PDB entry 3AI2 | X-ray diffraction, 1.90 A resolution | chains B and D of the 4 polymer chains in the assembly

[Chain B (and D)]
Molecule: NADPH-sorbose reductase
Organism: Gluconobacter frateurii
Notes: EC 1.1.1.289; chain D of this document is another copy of the same molecule, construct and numbering; everything in this record applies to it too
UniProtKB: A4PB64 (A4PB64_9PROT); residues 1-263 here = UniProt positions 1-263
Sequence (263 residues; numbered 1 to 263; the number before each row is that of its first residue):
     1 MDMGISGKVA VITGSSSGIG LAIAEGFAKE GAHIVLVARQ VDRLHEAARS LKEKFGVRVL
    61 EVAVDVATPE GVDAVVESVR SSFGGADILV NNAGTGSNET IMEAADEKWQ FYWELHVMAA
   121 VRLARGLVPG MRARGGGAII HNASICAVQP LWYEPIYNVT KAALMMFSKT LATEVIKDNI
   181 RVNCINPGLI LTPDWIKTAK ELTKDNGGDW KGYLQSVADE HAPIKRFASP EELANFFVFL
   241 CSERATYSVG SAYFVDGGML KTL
Ligand contacts: NADPH (NDP; NADPH dihydro-nicotinamide-adenine-dinucleotide phosphate): G14, S15, S16, S17, G18, I19, G20, V37, A38, R39, Q40, R43, V64, D65, V66, A67, N92, A93, G94, T95, L115, N142, A143, S144, Y157, K161, P187, G188, L189, I190, T192, P193, D194, W195

[Chain B / chain D interface]
Residue-residue contacts (74):
  M1(B) - M1(D)  hydrogen bond (backbone-backbone)
  M1(B) - E30(D)  hydrogen bond (backbone-side chain)
  M1(B) - N235(D)
  M1(B) - V238(D)  hydrophobic
  M3(B) - M1(D)  hydrophobic
  E30(B) - M1(D)  hydrogen bond (side chain-backbone)
  M165(B) - L263(D)
  M166(B) - L263(D)  hydrophobic
  K169(B) - L260(D)  hydrogen bond (side chain-backbone)
  K169(B) - T262(D)
  K169(B) - L263(D)
  I176(B) - P223(D)
  I176(B) - I224(D)  hydrophobic
  L189(B) - Y247(D)  hydrogen bond (backbone-side chain)
  P223(B) - I176(D)
  I224(B) - I176(D)  hydrophobic
  I224(B) - T246(D)
  I224(B) - Y247(D)  hydrophobic
  R226(B) - T246(D)  hydrogen bond (side chain-backbone)
  R226(B) - Y247(D)  hydrogen bond (backbone-side chain)
  F227(B) - Y247(D)
  A228(B) - Y247(D)
  E232(B) - T246(D)  hydrogen bond
  E232(B) - Y247(D)
  N235(B) - M1(D)
  N235(B) - F239(D)
  N235(B) - R244(D)  hydrogen bond (side chain-backbone)
  F236(B) - F236(D)  hydrophobic
  F236(B) - F239(D)  hydrophobic
  F236(B) - L240(D)  hydrophobic
  F236(B) - S248(D)
  F236(B) - Y253(D)  hydrophobic
  V238(B) - M1(D)  hydrophobic
  F239(B) - N235(D)
  F239(B) - F236(D)  hydrophobic
  F239(B) - F239(D)  hydrophobic
  L240(B) - F236(D)  hydrophobic
  R244(B) - E232(D)
  R244(B) - N235(D)  hydrogen bond (backbone-side chain)
  T246(B) - I224(D)
  T246(B) - R226(D)  hydrogen bond (backbone-side chain)
  T246(B) - E232(D)  hydrogen bond
  Y247(B) - L189(D)  hydrogen bond (side chain-backbone)
  Y247(B) - I224(D)  hydrophobic
  Y247(B) - R226(D)  hydrogen bond (side chain-backbone)
  Y247(B) - F227(D)
  Y247(B) - A228(D)
  Y247(B) - E232(D)  hydrogen bond (backbone-side chain)
  Y247(B) - V255(D)
  Y247(B) - D256(D)  hydrogen bond (backbone-backbone)
  Y247(B) - G257(D)  hydrogen bond (backbone-backbone)
  S248(B) - F236(D)
  V249(B) - D256(D)
  V249(B) - G257(D)
  V249(B) - G258(D)  hydrogen bond (backbone-backbone)
  S251(B) - F254(D)
  S251(B) - D256(D)
  Y253(B) - F236(D)  hydrophobic
  Y253(B) - Y253(D)  hydrophobic
  Y253(B) - F254(D)  hydrogen bond (side chain-backbone)
  F254(B) - S251(D)
  F254(B) - Y253(D)  hydrogen bond (backbone-side chain)
  V255(B) - Y247(D)
  D256(B) - Y247(D)
  D256(B) - V249(D)
  D256(B) - S251(D)
  G257(B) - Y247(D)  hydrogen bond (backbone-backbone)
  G257(B) - V249(D)
  G258(B) - V249(D)  hydrogen bond (backbone-backbone)
  L260(B) - K169(D)  hydrogen bond (backbone-side chain)
  T262(B) - K169(D)
  L263(B) - M165(D)
  L263(B) - M166(D)  hydrophobic
  L263(B) - K169(D)
Interface residues without a listed pair, chain B (36 interface residues in all): A222, K261
Interface residues without a listed pair, chain D (38 interface residues in all): M3, T173, A222, A252, K261

[Summary]
The interface between chain B and chain D involves 36 residues on one side and 38 on the other; the contacts
include 23 hydrogen bonds. Polar contacts include M1(B)-E30(D), K169(B)-L260(D) and L189(B)-Y247(D). Ligands
of chain B: NADPH.
Both chains are NADPH-sorbose reductase (Gluconobacter frateurii). Entry 3AI2 (The crystal structure of
L-sorbose reductase from Gluconobacter frateurii complexed with NADPH) was determined by X-ray diffraction
together with 3AI1 and 3AI3 from the same study.
